9KHX - chains D and Q of the 24 polymer chains in the assembly; structure by electron microscopy, 3.40 A resolution.

# Chain D
Molecule: Gene product J
From: Escherichia phage Mu
Reference sequence: Q9T1V9 (GPJ_BPMU); numbering as in UniProt (aligned over 1-141)
Sequence (141 residues; each row starts with the number of its first residue):
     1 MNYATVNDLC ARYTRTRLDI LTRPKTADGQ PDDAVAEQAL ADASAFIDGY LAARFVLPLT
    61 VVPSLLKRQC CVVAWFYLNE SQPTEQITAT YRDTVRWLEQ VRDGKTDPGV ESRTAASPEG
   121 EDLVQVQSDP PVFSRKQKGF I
Disordered / not traced: 1, 141

# Chain Q
Molecule: Portal protein
From: Escherichia phage Mu
Reference sequence: Q9T1W5 (PORTL_BPMU); numbering as in UniProt (aligned over 1-512)
Sequence (512 residues; row label = number of the first residue in the row):
     1 MGRILDISGQ PFDFDDEMQS RSDELAMVMK RTQEHPSSGV TPNRAAQMLR DAERGDLTAQ
    61 ADLAFDMEEK DTHLFSELSK RRLAIQALEW RIAPARDASA QEKKDADMLN EYLHDAAWFE
   121 DALFDAGDAI LKGYSMQEIE WGWLGKMRVP VALHHRDPAL FCANPDNLNE LRLRDASYHG
   181 LELQPFGWFM HRAKSRTGYV GTNGLVRTLI WPFIFKNYSV RDFAEFLEIY GLPMRVGKYP
   241 TGSTNREKAT LMQAVMDIGR RAGGIIPMGM TLDFQSAADG QSDPFMAMIG WAEKAISKAI
   301 LGGTLTTEAG DKGARSLGEV HDEVRREIRN ADVGQLARSI NRDLIYPLLA LNSDSTIDIN
   361 RLPGIVFDTS EAGDITALSD AIPKLAAGMR IPVSWIQEKL HIPQPVGDEA VFTIQPVVPD
   421 NGSQKEAALS AEDIPQEDDI DRMGVSPEDW QRSVDPLLKP VIFSVLKDGP EAAMNKAASL
   481 YPQMDDAELI DMLTRAIFVA DIWGRLDAAA DH
Disordered / not traced: 1-2, 305-321, 389-512

# How chain D and chain Q interact
Pairs across the interface - 33 pairs, chain D then chain Q:
  Arg54(D) with Gly242(Q), hydrogen bond (side chain-backbone); Ser243(Q); Glu247(Q), salt bridge
  Gly104(D) with Pro240(Q); Gly242(Q), hydrogen bond (backbone-backbone); Ser243(Q)
  Lys105(D) with Thr241(Q); Gly242(Q)
  Thr106(D) with Gly242(Q)
  Asp107(D) with Gly242(Q); Thr244(Q), hydrogen bond
  Ser117(D) with Thr244(Q)
  Glu119(D) with Arg246(Q), salt bridge
  Gly120(D) with Arg246(Q), hydrogen bond (backbone-side chain)
  Leu123(D) with Ile265(Q)
  Val124(D) with Leu251(Q), hydrophobic; Ala254(Q), hydrophobic; Ile265(Q); Ile266(Q), hydrophobic; Pro267(Q); Met270(Q), hydrophobic
  Gln125(D) with Gly264(Q); Ile265(Q), hydrogen bond (backbone-backbone)
  Val126(D) with Ala254(Q); Asp257(Q); Gly263(Q); Gly264(Q)
  Gln127(D) with Ala262(Q); Gly263(Q), hydrogen bond (backbone-backbone)
  Ser128(D) with Asp257(Q), hydrogen bond (side chain-backbone); Gly259(Q)
  Asp129(D) with Arg260(Q), salt bridge
  Arg135(D) with Glu228(Q), salt bridge
Interface residues without a listed pair, chain D (19 interface residues in all): Phe55, Glu121, Asp122
Interface residues without a listed pair, chain Q (22 interface residues in all): Thr250, Arg261

# In short
Chain D and chain Q form an interface of 19 and 22 residues respectively; the contacts include 7 hydrogen
bonds and 4 salt bridges. Polar pairs include Arg54(D)-Glu247(Q), Glu119(D)-Arg246(Q) and Asp129(D)-Arg260(Q).
Chain D is Gene product J and chain Q is Portal protein, both from Escherichia phage Mu; the structure, Neck
structure of Escherichia phage Mu, was determined by electron microscopy together with 9LJ8, 9JOD, 9KHY, 9KI1
and 9KNU from the same study.
